Entry 8U1C (electron microscopy, 2.89 A resolution); this record covers chains H and A of the 3 polymer chains in the assembly.

[Chain H]
Protein: mAb-400 heavy chain
Source organism: Homo sapiens
Chain sequence (128 residues; each row starts with the number of its first residue; a row labelled like 82A-82C holds insertion residues (82A, then the next letters in order)):
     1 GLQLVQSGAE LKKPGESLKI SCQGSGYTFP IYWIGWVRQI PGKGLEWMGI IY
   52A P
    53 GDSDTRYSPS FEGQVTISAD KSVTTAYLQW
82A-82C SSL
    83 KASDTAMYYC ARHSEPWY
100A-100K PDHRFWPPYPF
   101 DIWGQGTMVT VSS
Disordered / not traced: 112-113
Disulfides: Cys22-Cys92

[Chain A]
Protein: Neuraminidase
Source organism: Influenza B virus (B/Iowa/06/2017)
Reference sequence: A0A1S7DL21 (A0A1S7DL21_9INFB); residues 0-465 here correspond to UniProt positions 1-466 (UniProt number = residue number + 1)
Chain sequence (466 residues; each row starts with the number of its first residue; numbering starts at 0):
     0 MLPSTIQTLT LFLTSGGVLL SLYVSASLSY LLYSDILLKF SPTEITAPTM PLDCANASNV
    60 QAVNRSATKG VTLLLPGPEW TYPRLSCPGS TFQKALLISP HRFGETKGNS APLIIREPFV
   120 ACGPNECKHF ALTHYAAQPG GYYNGTRGDR NKLRHLISVK LGKIPTVENS IFHMAAWSGS
   180 ACHDGKEWTY IGVDGPDNNA LLKVKYGEAY TDTYHSYANN ILRTQESACN CIGGNCYLMI
   240 TDGSASGVSE CRFLKIREGR IIKEIFPTGR VKHTEECTCG FASNKTIECA CRDNRYTAKR
   300 PFVKLNVETD TAEIRLMCTD TYLDTPRPND GSITGPCESD GDKGSGGIKG GFVHQRMKSK
   360 IGRWYSRTMS KTERMGMGLY VKYGGDPWAD SDALAFSGVM VPMKEPGWYS FGFEIKDKKC
   420 DVPCIGIEMV HDGGKETWHS AATAIYCLMG SGQLLWDTVT GVDMAL
Disordered / not traced: 0-76, 103-111, 137-148, 432-437, 458-465
Disulfides: Cys86-Cys419, Cys121-Cys126, Cys181-Cys228, Cys230-Cys235, Cys276-Cys290, Cys278-Cys288, Cys317-Cys336, Cys423-Cys446
Glycans and other covalent adducts: N-acetylglucosamine (NAG) linked to Asn283

[Interface between chain H and chain A]
Residue-residue contacts - 32 pairs, chain H then chain A:
  Thr28(H) - Glu372(A)  hydrogen bond
  Ile31(H) - Glu372(A)
  Tyr32(H) - Glu372(A)  hydrogen bond
  Gly53(H) - His438(A)
  Lys73(H) - Asp431(A)  salt bridge
  Glu97(H) - Lys342(A)  salt bridge
  Pro98(H) - Thr371(A)
  Tyr100(H) - Glu372(A)
  Tyr100(H) - Arg373(A)  hydrogen bond (side chain-backbone)
  Tyr100(H) - Trp407(A)  hydrophobic
  Asp100B(H) - Arg291(A)  salt bridge
  Asp100B(H) - Arg373(A)  salt bridge
  Asp100B(H) - Trp407(A)
  Asp100B(H) - Tyr408(A)  hydrogen bond
  His100C(H) - Ala244(A)
  His100C(H) - Arg291(A)
  His100C(H) - Asn293(A)  hydrogen bond (backbone-side chain)
  His100C(H) - Gly345(A)
  His100C(H) - Gly346(A)  hydrogen bond (side chain-backbone)
  His100C(H) - Arg373(A)
  Arg100D(H) - Arg222(A)
  Arg100D(H) - Ala244(A)
  Arg100D(H) - Glu274(A)  salt bridge
  Arg100D(H) - Glu275(A)  salt bridge
  Arg100D(H) - Asn293(A)
  Phe100E(H) - Ala244(A)
  Phe100E(H) - Ser245(A)
  Phe100E(H) - Asn293(A)
  Phe100E(H) - Ser344(A)
  Phe100E(H) - Gly345(A)
  Pro100H(H) - Ser344(A)
  Tyr100I(H) - Ser344(A)  hydrogen bond
Other interface residues (no listed pair), chain A (21 interface residues in all): Arg115, Arg149, Ile220

[In short]
Chain H and chain A form an interface of 14 and 21 residues respectively, with 7 hydrogen bonds and 6 salt
bridges. Among the polar pairs are Lys73(H)-Asp431(A), Glu97(H)-Lys342(A) and Arg100D(H)-Glu274(A).
N-acetylglucosamine is covalently linked to Asn283(A).
Chain H is mAb-400 heavy chain (Homo sapiens) and chain A is Neuraminidase (Influenza B virus
(B/Iowa/06/2017)); the structure, A mechanistic understanding of protective influenza B neuraminidase mAbs at
the airway interface, was determined by electron microscopy together with 8U1S from the same study.
